PDB entry 6OVR | X-ray diffraction, 2.84 A resolution | chains A and C of the 9 polymer chains in the assembly

# Chain A
Name: DNA-directed RNA polymerase subunit alpha
From: Thermus thermophilus (strain HB8 / ATCC 27634 / DSM 579)
Notes: EC 2.7.7.6
UniProt: Q5SHR6 (RPOA_THET8); residue numbers follow UniProt; this construct covers 1-315
Chain sequence (315 residues; numbered 1 to 315; the number before each row is that of its first residue):
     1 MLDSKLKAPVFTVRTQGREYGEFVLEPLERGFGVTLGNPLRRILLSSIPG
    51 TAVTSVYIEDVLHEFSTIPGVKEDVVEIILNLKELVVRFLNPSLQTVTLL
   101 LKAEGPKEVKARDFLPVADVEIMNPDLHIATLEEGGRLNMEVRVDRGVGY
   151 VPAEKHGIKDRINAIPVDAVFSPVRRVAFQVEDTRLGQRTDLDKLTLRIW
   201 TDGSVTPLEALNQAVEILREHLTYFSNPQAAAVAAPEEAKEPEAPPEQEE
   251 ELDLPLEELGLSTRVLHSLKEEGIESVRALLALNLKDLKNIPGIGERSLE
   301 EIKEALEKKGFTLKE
Not modelled in the structure: 1-3, 230-315

# Chain C
Name: DNA-directed RNA polymerase subunit beta
From: Thermus thermophilus (strain HB8 / ATCC 27634 / DSM 579)
Notes: EC 2.7.7.6
UniProt: Q8RQE9 (RPOB_THET8); numbering as in UniProt (aligned over 1-1119)
Chain sequence (1119 residues; each row starts with the number of its first residue):
     1 MEIKRFGRIREVIPLPPLTEIQVESYRRALQADVPPEKRENVGIQAAFRE
    51 TFPIEEEDKGKGGLVLDFLEYRLGEPPFPQDECREKDLTYQAPLYARLQL
   101 IHKDTGLIKEDEVFLGHIPLMTEDGSFIINGADRVIVSQIHRSPGVYFTP
   151 DPARPGRYIASIIPLPKRGPWIDLEVEPNGVVSMKVNKRKFPLVLLLRVL
   201 GYDQETLARELGAYGELVQGLMDESVFAMRPEEALIRLFTLLRPGDPPKR
   251 DKAVAYVYGLIADPRRYDLGEAGRYKAEEKLGIRLSGRTLARFEDGEFKD
   301 EVFLPTLRYLFALTAGVPGHEVDDIDHLGNRRIRTVGELMTDQFRVGLAR
   351 LARGVRERMLMGSEDSLTPAKLVNSRPLEAAIREFFSRSQLSQFKDETNP
   401 LSSLRHKRRISALGPGGLTRERAGFDVRDVHRTHYGRICPVETPEGANIG
   451 LITSLAAYARVDELGFIRTPYRRVVGGVVTDEVVYMTATEEDRYTIAQAN
   501 TPLEGNRIAAERVVARRKGEPVIVSPEEVEFMDVSPKQVFSVNTNLIPFL
   551 EHDDANRALMGSNMQTQAVPLIRAQAPVVMTGLEERVVRDSLAALYAEED
   601 GEVAKVDGNRIVVRYEDGRLVEYPLRRFYRSNQGTALDQRPRVVVGQRVR
   651 KGDLLADGPASENGFLALGQNVLVAIMPFDGYNFEDAIVISEELLKRDFY
   701 TSIHIERYEIEARDTKLGPERITRDIPHLSEAALRDLDEEGVVRIGAEVK
   751 PGDILVGRTSFKGESEPTPEERLLRSIFGEKARDVKDTSLRVPPGEGGIV
   801 VRTVRLRRGDPGVELKPGVREVVRVYVAQKRKLQVGDKLANRHGNKGVVA
   851 KILPVEDMPHLPDGTPVDVILNPLGVPSRMNLGQILETHLGLAGYFLGQR
   901 YISPIFDGAKEPEIKELLAQAFEVYFGKRKGEGFGVDKREVEVLRRAEKL
   951 GLVTPGKTPEEQLKELFLQGKVVLYDGRTGEPIEGPIVVGQMFIMKLYHM
  1001 VEDKMHARSTGPYSLITQQPLGGKAQFGGQRFGEMEVWALEAYGAAHTLQ
  1051 EMLTLKSDDIEGRNAAYEAIIKGEDVPEPSVPESFRVLVKELQALALDVQ
  1101 TLDEKDNPVDIFEGLASKR
Not modelled in the structure: 57-63, 421-424, 1119
Residues lining bound ligands: pyrophosphate (POP): D686, S878, R879

# How chain A and chain C interact
Contacting residue pairs (81; chain A residue first):
  E22(A) - F934(C)
  V34(A) - R939(C)
  N38(A) - G977(C)  hydrogen bond (side chain-backbone)
  N38(A) - R978(C)  hydrogen bond (side chain-backbone)
  N38(A) - T979(C)  hydrogen bond (side chain-backbone)
  N38(A) - G980(C)  hydrogen bond (side chain-backbone)
  R41(A) - H860(C)  hydrogen bond
  R41(A) - G864(C)  hydrogen bond (side chain-backbone)
  R42(A) - E856(C)  hydrogen bond (side chain-backbone)
  R42(A) - D857(C)  salt bridge
  R42(A) - G977(C)  hydrogen bond (side chain-backbone)
  R42(A) - R978(C)
  S46(A) - E856(C)
  L62(A) - I745(C)
  L62(A) - G746(C)
  H63(A) - G746(C)
  H63(A) - I799(C)
  H63(A) - V800(C)
  H63(A) - V801(C)
  E64(A) - K830(C)  salt bridge
  F65(A) - F628(C)
  F65(A) - I703(C)  hydrophobic
  F65(A) - V801(C)  hydrophobic
  F65(A) - A828(C)  hydrophobic
  F65(A) - K830(C)
  S66(A) - F628(C)
  T67(A) - G608(C)
  T67(A) - N609(C)  hydrogen bond
  I68(A) - D607(C)
  P69(A) - D607(C)
  G70(A) - D607(C)  hydrogen bond (backbone-side chain)
  V71(A) - D607(C)  hydrogen bond (backbone-side chain)
  V71(A) - G608(C)  hydrogen bond (backbone-backbone)
  K72(A) - V606(C)
  K72(A) - G608(C)
  K72(A) - P641(C)
  K72(A) - R642(C)
  K72(A) - V643(C)  hydrogen bond (side chain-backbone)
  K72(A) - V644(C)
  D74(A) - R627(C)  salt bridge
  D74(A) - R640(C)  salt bridge
  L80(A) - R573(C)
  K83(A) - K696(C)
  K83(A) - D698(C)  salt bridge
  E133(A) - K605(C)
  E133(A) - V606(C)  hydrogen bond (side chain-backbone)
  E133(A) - D607(C)
  E133(A) - R610(C)  salt bridge
  E134(A) - K605(C)  hydrogen bond (backbone-side chain)
  Y150(A) - E692(C)
  Y150(A) - L695(C)
  Y150(A) - K696(C)
  Y150(A) - K832(C)
  E154(A) - K832(C)  salt bridge
  I162(A) - R744(C)
  D168(A) - D698(C)
  D168(A) - K832(C)  salt bridge
  R176(A) - D863(C)
  R176(A) - T865(C)
  V177(A) - G864(C)
  A178(A) - P862(C)
  A178(A) - D863(C)
  A178(A) - G864(C)
  F179(A) - R939(C)  hydrogen bond (backbone-side chain)
  Q180(A) - P862(C)
  Q180(A) - R929(C)  hydrogen bond
  Q180(A) - F934(C)
  Q180(A) - G935(C)
  Q180(A) - D937(C)
  V181(A) - D937(C)  hydrogen bond (backbone-side chain)
  V181(A) - K938(C)  hydrogen bond (backbone-backbone)
  E182(A) - G935(C)  hydrogen bond (side chain-backbone)
  E182(A) - V936(C)
  E182(A) - K938(C)
  D183(A) - K938(C)  salt bridge
  D191(A) - K938(C)  salt bridge
  L192(A) - K938(C)  hydrogen bond (backbone-side chain)
  D193(A) - K938(C)  salt bridge
  T196(A) - F934(C)
  R198(A) - E932(C)  salt bridge
  R198(A) - F934(C)
Also at the interface, not in a pair above, chain A (45 interface residues in all): L45, V76, T131, N163, V170, W200
Also at the interface, not in a pair above, chain C (50 interface residues in all): Q829, V855, D976

# Summary
45 residues of chain A and 50 residues of chain C are in contact, with 21 hydrogen bonds and 12 salt bridges.
Polar pairs include R42(A)-D857(C), E64(A)-K830(C) and D74(A)-R627(C). Bound to chain C: pyrophosphate.
Here chain A is DNA-directed RNA polymerase subunit alpha and chain C is DNA-directed RNA polymerase subunit
beta, both from Thermus thermophilus (strain HB8 / ATCC 27634 / DSM 579). Entry 6OVR (X-ray crystal structure
of a bacterial reiterative transcription complex of pyrG promoter variant -1G) was determined by X-ray
diffraction together with 6OVY, 6OW3, 6OY5, 6OY6, 6OY7, 6P70 and 6P71 from the same study.
